PDB entry 3BE7 | X-ray diffraction, 2.30 A resolution | chains F and H of the 8 polymer chains in the assembly

== Chain F (and H) ==
Molecule: Zn-dependent arginine carboxypeptidase
Notes: chain H of this document is another copy of the same molecule, construct and numbering; everything in this record applies to it too
Sequence (408 residues; row label = number of the first residue in the row; numbers below 1 keep their minus sign (Met-1 is residue -1)):
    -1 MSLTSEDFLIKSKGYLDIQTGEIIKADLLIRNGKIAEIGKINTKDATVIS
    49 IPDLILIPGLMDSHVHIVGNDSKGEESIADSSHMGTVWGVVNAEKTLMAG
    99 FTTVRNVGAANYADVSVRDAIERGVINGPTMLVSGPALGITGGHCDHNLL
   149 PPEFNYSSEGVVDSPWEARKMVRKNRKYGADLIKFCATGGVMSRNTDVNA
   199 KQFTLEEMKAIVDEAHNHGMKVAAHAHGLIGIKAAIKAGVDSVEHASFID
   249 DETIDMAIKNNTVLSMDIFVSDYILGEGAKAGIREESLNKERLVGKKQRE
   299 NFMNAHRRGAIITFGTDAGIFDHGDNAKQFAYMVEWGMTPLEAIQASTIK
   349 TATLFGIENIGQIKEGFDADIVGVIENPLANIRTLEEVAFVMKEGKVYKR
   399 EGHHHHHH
Not modelled in the structure: -1 to 3, 399-406
Cystine bridges: Cys143-Cys184
Sequence notes: expression tag (-1 to 1, 399-406)
Ion coordination: Mg2+: Thr128, Glu392
Ligand contacts: arginine (ARG): His142, Gly188, Val189, Met190, Ser191, His223, His225, His243, Asp265, Val268, Ser269, Ile272, Glu289, Val292, Gly293, Gln296, Asp315, Ile318
What the authors report for this chain:
  - binding site for arginine: His142, His225, Asp265, Val268, Ser269, Ile272, Glu289, Asp315
  - catalytic residues: Asp315 (proposed by the authors, not directly observed)
  - specificity-determining residues: Glu289

== Interface between chain F and chain H ==
Contacting residue pairs (30; chain F residue first):
  Glu73(F) - Arg282(H)
  Glu73(F) - Glu283(H)  hydrogen bond (side chain-backbone)
  Ile76(F) - Leu147(H)
  Ile76(F) - Pro149(H)
  Ala77(F) - Leu148(H)
  Ala77(F) - Pro149(H)
  Ala77(F) - Pro150(H)
  Ala77(F) - Arg192(H)
  Asp78(F) - Pro149(H)
  Ser79(F) - Pro150(H)
  Ser79(F) - Glu151(H)
  Ser80(F) - Glu151(H)  hydrogen bond
  Asn146(F) - Ala77(H)
  Leu147(F) - Ile76(H)  hydrophobic
  Leu147(F) - Ala77(H)
  Leu148(F) - Ala77(H)
  Leu148(F) - Phe152(H)  hydrophobic
  Pro149(F) - Ala77(H)
  Pro149(F) - Asp78(H)
  Pro150(F) - Ala77(H)
  Pro150(F) - Ser79(H)
  Glu151(F) - Ser79(H)
  Glu151(F) - Ser80(H)  hydrogen bond
  Phe152(F) - Leu148(H)  hydrophobic
  Phe152(F) - Tyr154(H)  hydrophobic
  Arg192(F) - Ile76(H)
  Arg192(F) - Ala77(H)
  Arg282(F) - Glu73(H)
  Glu283(F) - Glu73(H)  hydrogen bond (backbone-side chain)
  Glu284(F) - Glu73(H)
Other interface residues (no listed pair), chain F (19 interface residues in all): His81, Tyr154
Other interface residues (no listed pair), chain H (19 interface residues in all): Glu74, His81, Asn146

== Summary ==
Chain F and chain H each contribute 19 residues to their interface; the contacts include 4 hydrogen bonds.
Polar contacts include Glu73(F)-Glu283(H) and Ser80(F)-Glu151(H). Ligands of chain F: arginine. The Mg2+ site
is built by Thr128(F) and Glu392(F). From the paper: the catalytic residue Asp315(F); a binding site for
arginine at His142(F), His225(F) and Asp265(F) among others.
Both chains are Zn-dependent arginine carboxypeptidase. Entry 3BE7 (Crystal structure of Zn-dependent arginine
carboxypeptidase) was determined by X-ray diffraction.
